5YFP - chains A and D of the 8 polymer chains in the assembly; structure by electron microscopy, 4.40 A resolution (low resolution: residue-level contacts below are approximate; hydrogen-bond / salt-bridge calls are withheld).

[Chain A]
Molecule: Exocyst complex component SEC3
From: Saccharomyces cerevisiae S288c
Reference sequence: P33332 (SEC3_YEAST); residues 1-1336 here = UniProt positions 1-1336
Sequence (1336 residues; row label = number of the first residue in the row):
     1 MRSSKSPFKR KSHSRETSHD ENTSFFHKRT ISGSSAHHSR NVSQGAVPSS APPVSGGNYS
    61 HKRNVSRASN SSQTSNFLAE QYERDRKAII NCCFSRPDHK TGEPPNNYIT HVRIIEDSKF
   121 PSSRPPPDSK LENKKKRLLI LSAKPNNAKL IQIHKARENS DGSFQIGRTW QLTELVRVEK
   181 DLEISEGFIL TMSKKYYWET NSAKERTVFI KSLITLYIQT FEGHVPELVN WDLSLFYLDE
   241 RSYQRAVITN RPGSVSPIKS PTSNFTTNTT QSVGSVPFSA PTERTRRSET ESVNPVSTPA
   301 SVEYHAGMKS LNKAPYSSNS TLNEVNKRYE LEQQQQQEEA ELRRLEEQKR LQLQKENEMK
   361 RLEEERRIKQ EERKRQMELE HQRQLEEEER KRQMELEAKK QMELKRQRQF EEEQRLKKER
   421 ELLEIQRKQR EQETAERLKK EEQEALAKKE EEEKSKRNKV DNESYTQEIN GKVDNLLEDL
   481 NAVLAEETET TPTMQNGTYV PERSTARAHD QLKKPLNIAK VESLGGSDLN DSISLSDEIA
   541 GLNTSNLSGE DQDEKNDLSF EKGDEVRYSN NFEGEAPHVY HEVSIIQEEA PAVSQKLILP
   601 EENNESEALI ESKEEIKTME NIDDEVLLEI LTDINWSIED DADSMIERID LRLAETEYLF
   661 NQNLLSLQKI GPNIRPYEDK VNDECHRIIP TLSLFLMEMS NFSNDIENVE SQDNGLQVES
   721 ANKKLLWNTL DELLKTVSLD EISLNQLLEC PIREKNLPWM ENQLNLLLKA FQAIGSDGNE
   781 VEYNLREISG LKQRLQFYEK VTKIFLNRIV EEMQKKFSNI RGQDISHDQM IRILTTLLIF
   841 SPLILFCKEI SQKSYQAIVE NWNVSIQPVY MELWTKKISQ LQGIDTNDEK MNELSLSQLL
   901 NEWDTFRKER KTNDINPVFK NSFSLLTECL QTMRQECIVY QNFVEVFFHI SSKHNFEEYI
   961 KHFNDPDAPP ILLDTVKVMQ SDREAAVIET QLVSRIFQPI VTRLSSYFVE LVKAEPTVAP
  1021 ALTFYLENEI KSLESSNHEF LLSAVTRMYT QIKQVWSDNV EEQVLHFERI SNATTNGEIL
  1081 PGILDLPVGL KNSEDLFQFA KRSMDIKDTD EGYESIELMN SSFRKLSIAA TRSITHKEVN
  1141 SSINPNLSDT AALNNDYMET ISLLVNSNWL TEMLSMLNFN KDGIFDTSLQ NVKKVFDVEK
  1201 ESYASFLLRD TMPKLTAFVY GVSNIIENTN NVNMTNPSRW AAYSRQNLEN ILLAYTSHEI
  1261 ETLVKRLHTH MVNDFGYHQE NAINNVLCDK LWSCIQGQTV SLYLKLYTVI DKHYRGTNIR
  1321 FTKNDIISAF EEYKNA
Disordered / not traced: 1-610, 1136-1155, 1177-1181, 1229-1244, 1314-1322, 1333-1336

[Chain D]
Molecule: Exocyst complex component SEC8
From: Saccharomyces cerevisia S288c
Reference sequence: P32855 (SEC8_YEAST); residues 1-1065 here = UniProt positions 1-1065
Sequence (1065 residues; row label = number of the first residue in the row):
     1 MDYLKPAQKG RRRGLSINSL SETQQSAMNS SLDHLQNDLN RINLQWNRIL SDNTNPLELA
    61 LAFLDDTSVG LGHRYEEFNQ LKSQIGSHLQ DVVNEHSQVF NTNVASYGKA VSSIMQAQEQ
   121 TLNLKNCLKE ANEKITTDKG SLQELNDNNL KYTKMIDVLV NIEELLQIPE KIEENIRKEN
   181 FHQVQILLER GFILMNNKSL KTVEILKPIN QQLELQEHLL FNNLIEEIHD IMYSKSNKTN
   241 FTRVTNNDIF KIISISHNGF TSLENYLYNI VNIDIMEHSK TINKNLEQFI HDQSLNKGNI
   301 MLQENAATQA PLAPSRNQEN EGFNRIGFLL KTINNINKLP VAFNIITERA KEEIHNIIVK
   361 STESIRSKHP SLLKMATSLK NDNHFGLPVQ DILSIILREC FWEIFLKLLY AIQCHRAIFE
   421 MSNILQPTSS AKPAFKFNKI WGKLLDEIEL LLVRYINDPE LISSNNGSIK PINGATNNAP
   481 TLPKRKNPKI FSLEYNIEDN SSVKDQAFEL KALLKDIFPG FSVSSNMDLD SIYVKDESFE
   541 QDEPLVPPSV FNMKVILDPF LLFTQSTSTI VPSVLTQNTI SSLTFFDDYM NKSFLPKIQM
   601 TMDYLFTVEV ESNNPYALEL SDENHNIFKT ALDFQRLFYN LLNVFNTANT FREKISYCIL
   661 DLLNHFYNYY LGLFNSLIGT SDRHLTRKII TAWLQNGILM DQEQKILNGD ETLFHEESIE
   721 LFKEIPHFYQ AGKGLSKSDL FNNLTLDTIL QFSASVLWIL NWLPGLKKAI NIDEVSQEPM
   781 LDADRLRSSW TFSESMDLNY SNPSSSPNSL GNLKILLDDK ASKKFDETID GFKTLKFKLI
   841 TILRFNIRAL CIYDIGSFFQ NTKIWNMDVG SIELDQNIAS LISELRRTES KLKQQLPEKE
   901 KNSIFIGLDI VNNYALIKGA KSIKVLNHNG IKKMLRNVNV LQHAYRNLSS EPSKINMNVT
   961 MNFYSLCGSS EAELFEYIKD NELPHCSVED LKTILRLQFS EEMHRQLKRQ STSSTKGSIK
  1021 PSNKRYTEAL EKLSNLEKEQ SKEGARTKIG KLKSKLNAVH TANEK
Disordered / not traced: 1-21, 298-317, 475-497, 527-545, 1010-1037

[How chain A and chain D interact]
Contacting residue pairs (38):
  Gln-662(A) / Lys-139(D)
  Leu-665(A) / Glu-133(D)
  Leu-665(A) / Ile-135(D)
  Leu-665(A) / Thr-136(D)
  Ser-666(A) / Thr-136(D)
  Lys-669(A) / Glu-133(D)
  Pro-672(A) / Lys-129(D)
  Pro-676(A) / Lys-129(D)
  Asp-683(A) / Gln-120(D)
  Asp-683(A) / Thr-121(D)
  Asp-683(A) / Lys-125(D)
  His-686(A) / Thr-121(D)
  Arg-687(A) / Thr-121(D)
  Pro-690(A) / Ala-117(D)
  Ser-693(A) / Ala-110(D)
  Ser-693(A) / Ser-113(D)
  Ser-693(A) / Ile-114(D)
  Leu-696(A) / Ala-110(D)
  Met-697(A) / Ala-110(D)
  Met-697(A) / Val-111(D)
  Ser-700(A) / Ser-106(D)
  Ser-700(A) / Tyr-107(D)
  Ser-711(A) / Phe-100(D)
  Ser-720(A) / Val-93(D)
  Ser-720(A) / Ser-97(D)
  Ala-721(A) / Asn-94(D)
  Ala-721(A) / Ser-97(D)
  Asn-722(A) / Asn-94(D)
  Lys-723(A) / Asn-94(D)
  Lys-723(A) / Glu-95(D)
  Lys-723(A) / Gln-98(D)
  Leu-733(A) / Gln-24(D)
  Lys-1053(A) / Ile-336(D)
  Lys-1053(A) / Asn-337(D)
  Trp-1056(A) / Asn-337(D)
  Trp-1056(A) / Leu-339(D)
  Trp-1056(A) / Pro-340(D)
  Ser-1057(A) / Leu-339(D)
Also at the interface, not in a pair above, chain A (30 interface residues in all): Tyr-658, Asn-673, Asp-679, Lys-680, Asn-704, Glu-707, Thr-736
Also at the interface, not in a pair above, chain D (32 interface residues in all): Glu-22, Val-104, Asn-132, Thr-137, Leu-145, Ala-431

[Overview]
30 residues of chain A face 32 of chain D across their interface.
Here chain A is Exocyst complex component SEC3 (Saccharomyces cerevisiae S288c) and chain D is Exocyst complex
component SEC8 (Saccharomyces cerevisia S288c). Entry 5YFP (Cryo-EM Structure of the Exocyst Complex) was
determined by electron microscopy.
